PDB entry 4EY4 | X-ray diffraction, 2.16 A resolution | chains A and B

Chain A (and B):
Protein: Acetylcholinesterase
From: Homo sapiens
Notes: EC 3.1.1.7; chain B of this document is another copy of the same molecule, construct and numbering; everything in this record applies to it too
Reference sequence: P22303 (ACES_HUMAN); residues 2-543 here correspond to UniProt positions 33-574 (UniProt number = residue number + 31)
Sequence (542 residues; numbered 2 to 543; the number before each row is that of its first residue):
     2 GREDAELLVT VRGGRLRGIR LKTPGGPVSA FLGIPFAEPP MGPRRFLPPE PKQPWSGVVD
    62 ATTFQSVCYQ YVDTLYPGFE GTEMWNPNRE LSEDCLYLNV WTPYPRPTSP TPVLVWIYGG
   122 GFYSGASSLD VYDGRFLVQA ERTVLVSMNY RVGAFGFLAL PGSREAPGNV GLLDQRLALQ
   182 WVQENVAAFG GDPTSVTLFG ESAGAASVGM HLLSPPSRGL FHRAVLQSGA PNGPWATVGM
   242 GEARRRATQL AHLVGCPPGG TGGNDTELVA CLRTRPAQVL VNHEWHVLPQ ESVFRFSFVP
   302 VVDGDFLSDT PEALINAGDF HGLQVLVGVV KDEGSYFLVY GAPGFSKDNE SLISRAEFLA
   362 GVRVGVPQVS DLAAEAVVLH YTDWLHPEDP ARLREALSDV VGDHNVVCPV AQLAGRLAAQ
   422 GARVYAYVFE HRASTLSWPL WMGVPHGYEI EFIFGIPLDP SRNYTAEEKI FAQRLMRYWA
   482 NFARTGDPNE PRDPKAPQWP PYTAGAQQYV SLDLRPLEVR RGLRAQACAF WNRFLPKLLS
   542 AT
Unresolved in the structure: 2-3, 259-264, 495-497, 543 (chain B: 2-3, 260-261, 493-494, 543)
Disulfide bonds: Cys69-Cys96, Cys257-Cys272, Cys409-Cys529
Covalently attached groups: glycan linked to Asn350
UniProt features mapped onto this chain:
  - active site: Ser203 (Acyl-ester intermediate), Glu334 (Charge relay system), His447 (Charge relay system)
  - binding site (galanthamine): Trp86, Glu202, Ser203, Tyr337
  - binding site (huperzine A): Trp86, Tyr133, Tyr337
  - binding site (huprine W): Gly122, Ser203, Trp439, His447
  - glycosylation (N-linked (GlcNAc...) asparagine): Asn265, Asn350, Asn464

Interface between chain A and chain B:
Contacting residue pairs (40):
  Leu373(A) - Phe535(B)
  Leu373(A) - Lys538(B)
  Leu373(A) - Leu539(B)
  Leu373(A) - Ala542(B)  hydrophobic
  Glu376(A) - Lys538(B)
  Ala377(A) - Phe535(B)  hydrophobic
  Leu380(A) - His381(B)
  Leu380(A) - Ala530(B)
  Leu380(A) - Phe531(B)
  Leu380(A) - Phe535(B)  hydrophobic
  His381(A) - Leu380(B)
  Thr383(A) - Gln527(B)  hydrogen bond (backbone-side chain)
  Asp384(A) - Gln527(B)
  Trp385(A) - Gln508(B)  hydrogen bond (backbone-side chain)
  Trp385(A) - Ala526(B)
  Trp385(A) - Gln527(B)  hydrogen bond (backbone-side chain)
  Trp385(A) - Ala530(B)
  Trp385(A) - Arg534(B)
  Leu386(A) - Arg522(B)  hydrogen bond (backbone-side chain)
  Leu386(A) - Gly523(B)
  Leu386(A) - Gln527(B)
  His387(A) - Arg522(B)
  Gln508(A) - Trp385(B)  hydrogen bond (side chain-backbone)
  Gln508(A) - Leu386(B)
  Arg522(A) - Leu386(B)  hydrogen bond (side chain-backbone)
  Arg522(A) - His387(B)
  Gly523(A) - Leu386(B)
  Gln527(A) - Thr383(B)  hydrogen bond (side chain-backbone)
  Gln527(A) - Asp384(B)
  Gln527(A) - Trp385(B)  hydrogen bond (side chain-backbone)
  Ala530(A) - Leu380(B)
  Ala530(A) - Trp385(B)
  Phe531(A) - Leu380(B)
  Arg534(A) - Trp385(B)
  Phe535(A) - Leu373(B)
  Phe535(A) - Ala377(B)  hydrophobic
  Phe535(A) - Leu380(B)  hydrophobic
  Lys538(A) - Leu373(B)
  Lys538(A) - Glu376(B)
  Leu539(A) - Leu373(B)
Also at the interface, not in a pair above, chain A (21 interface residues in all): Ala526

Overview:
The interface between chain A and chain B involves 21 residues on one side and 22 on the other, with 8
hydrogen bonds. Polar pairs include Thr383(A)-Gln527(B), Trp385(A)-Gln508(B) and Trp385(A)-Gln527(B).
Both chains are Acetylcholinesterase (Homo sapiens). Entry 4EY4 (Crystal Structure of Recombinant Human
Acetylcholinesterase in the Apo state) was determined by X-ray diffraction together with 4EY5, 4EY6 and 4EY7
from the same study.
